7WTN - chains C2 and SX of the 18 polymer chains in the assembly; structure by electron microscopy, 3.40 A resolution.

== Chain C2 ==
Molecule: 18S rRNA
From: Saccharomyces cerevisiae
Sequence (1800 nucleotides; row label = number of the first residue in the row):
     1 UAUCUGGUUGAUCCUGCCAGUAGUCAUAUGCUUGUCUCAAAGAUUAAGCC
    51 AUGCAUGUCUAAGUAUAAGCAAUUUAUACAGUGAAACUGCGAAUGGCUCA
   101 UUAAAUCAGUUAUCGUUUAUUUGAUAGUUCCUUUACUACAUGGUAUAACU
   151 GUGGUAAUUCUAGAGCUAAUACAUGCUUAAAAUCUCGACCCUUUGGAAGA
   201 GAUGUAUUUAUUAGAUAAAAAAUCAAUGUCUUCGGACUCUUUGAUGAUUC
   251 AUAAUAACUUUUCGAAUCGCAUGGCCUUGUGCUGGCGAUGGUUCAUUCAA
   301 AUUUCUGCCCUAUCAACUUUCGAUGGUAGGAUAGUGGCCUACCAUGGUUU
   351 CAACGGGUAACGGGGAAUAAGGGUUCGAUUCCGGAGAGGGAGCCUGAGAA
   401 ACGGCUACCACAUCCAAGGAAGGCAGCAGGCGCGCAAAUUACCCAAUCCU
   451 AAUUCAGGGAGGUAGUGACAAUAAAUAACGAUACAGGGCCCAUUCGGGUC
   501 UUGUAAUUGGAAUGAGUACAAUGUAAAUACCUUAACGAGGAACAAUUGGA
   551 GGGCAAGUCUGGUGCCAGCAGCCGCGGUAAUUCCAGCUCCAAUAGCGUAU
   601 AUUAAAGUUGUUGCAGUUAAAAAGCUCGUAGUUGAACUUUGGGCCCGGUU
   651 GGCCGGUCCGAUUUUUUCGUGUACUGGAUUUCCAACGGGGCCUUUCCUUC
   701 UGGCUAACCUUGAGUCCUUGUGGCUCUUGGCGAACCAGGACUUUUACUUU
   751 GAAAAAAUUAGAGUGUUCAAAGCAGGCGUAUUGCUCGAAUAUAUUAGCAU
   801 GGAAUAAUAGAAUAGGACGUUUGGUUCUAUUUUGUUGGUUUCUAGGACCA
   851 UCGUAAUGAUUAAUAGGGACGGUCGGGGGCAUCAGUAUUCAAUUGUCAGA
   901 GGUGAAAUUCUUGGAUUUAUUGAAGACUAACUACUGCGAAAGCAUUUGCC
   951 AAGGACGUUUUCAUUAAUCAAGAACGAAAGUUAGGGGAUCGAAGAUGAUC
  1001 AGAUACCGUCGUAGUCUUAACCAUAAACUAUGCCGACUAGGGAUCGGGUG
  1051 GUGUUUUUUUAAUGACCCACUCGGCACCUUACGAGAAAUCAAAGUCUUUG
  1101 GGUUCUGGGGGGAGUAUGGUCGCAAGGCUGAAACUUAAAGGAAUUGACGG
  1151 AAGGGCACCACCAGGAGUGGAGCCUGCGGCUUAAUUUGACUCAACACGGG
  1201 GAAACUCACCAGGUCCAGACACAAUAAGGAUUGACAGAUUGAGAGCUCUU
  1251 UCUUGAUUUUGUGGGUGGUGGUGCAUGGCCGUUCUUAGUUGGUGGAGUGA
  1301 UUUGUCUGCUUAAUUGCGAUAACGAACGAGACCUUAACCUACUAAAUAGU
  1351 GGUGCUAGCAUUUGCUGGUUAUCCACUUCUUAGAGGGACUAUCGGUUUCA
  1401 AGCCGAUGGAAGUUUGAGGCAAUAACAGGUCUGUGAUGCCCUUAGACGUU
  1451 CUGGGCCGCACGCGCGCUACACUGACGGAGCCAGCGAGUCUAACCUUGGC
  1501 CGAGAGGUCUUGGUAAUCUUGUGAAACUCCGUCGUGCUGGGGAUAGAGCA
  1551 UUGUAAUUAUUGCUCUUCAACGAGGAAUUCCUAGUAAGCGCAAGUCAUCA
  1601 GCUUGCGUUGAUUACGUCCCUGCCCUUUGUACACACCGCCCGUCGCUAGU
  1651 ACCGAUUGAAUGGCUUAGUGAGGCCUCAGGAUCUGCUUAGAGAAGGGGGC
  1701 AACUCCAUCUCAGAGCGGAGAAUUUGGACAAACUUGGUCAUUUAGAGGAA
  1751 CUAAAAGUCGUAACAAGGUUUCCGUAGGUGAACCUGCGGAAGGAUCAUUA
Disordered / not traced: 73-75, 133-135, 489-498, 651-683, 707-732, 1147-1634, 1639-1643, 1687-1711, 1759-1765

== Chain SX ==
Protein: 40S ribosomal protein S23-A
From: Saccharomyces cerevisiae
UniProt: P0CX29 (RS23A_YEAST); residue numbers follow UniProt; this construct covers 1-145
Chain sequence (145 residues; row label = number of the first residue in the row):
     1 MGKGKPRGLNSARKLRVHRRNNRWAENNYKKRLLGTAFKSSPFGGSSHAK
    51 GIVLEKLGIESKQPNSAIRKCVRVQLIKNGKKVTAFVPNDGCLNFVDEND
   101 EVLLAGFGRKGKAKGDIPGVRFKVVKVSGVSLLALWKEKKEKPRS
Disordered / not traced: 1
Swiss-Prot annotation at these positions:
  - modified residue: Pro64 (3,4-dihydroxyproline)
  - cross-link: Lys56 (Glycyl lysine isopeptide (Lys-Gly) (interchain with G-Cter in ubiquitin))
  - mutagenesis: Pro64 (P64A: Lethal mutation), Asn65 (N65A: Lethal mutation)

== Chain C2 / chain SX interface ==
Residue-residue contacts (106):
  A19(C2) with Arg109(SX), sugar contact; Lys110(SX), phosphate contact; Lys114(SX), hydrogen bond to the phosphate
  G20(C2) with Gly108(SX), phosphate contact; Lys114(SX), salt bridge to the phosphate
  A28(C2) with His48(SX), hydrogen bond to the base
  U29(C2) with Val125(SX), sugar contact; Lys126(SX), phosphate contact
  G30(C2) with Lys126(SX), salt bridge to the phosphate; Val130(SX), phosphate contact; Ser131(SX), phosphate contact; Leu133(SX), sugar contact
  C31(C2) with Leu133(SX), sugar contact; Ala134(SX), phosphate contact; Lys139(SX), hydrogen bond to the phosphate; Lys140(SX), phosphate contact
  U32(C2) with Lys139(SX), salt bridge to the phosphate
  C310(C2) with Arg20(SX), salt bridge to the phosphate; Trp24(SX), hydrogen bond to the phosphate; Tyr29(SX), sugar contact; Leu33(SX), sugar contact
  U311(C2) with Arg20(SX), salt bridge to the phosphate; Trp24(SX), hydrogen bond to the phosphate
  C351(C2) with Arg13(SX), hydrogen bond to the sugar
  A359(C2) with Phe38(SX), sugar contact; Lys39(SX), base contact
  U374(C2) with Arg23(SX), phosphate contact
  U375(C2) with Arg23(SX), salt bridge to the phosphate
  G434(C2) with Ile77(SX), sugar contact; Lys78(SX), phosphate contact
  C435(C2) with Ser46(SX), hydrogen bond to the base; Ser47(SX), base contact; His48(SX), base contact; Ala49(SX), phosphate contact; Lys50(SX), hydrogen bond to the phosphate; Leu103(SX), sugar contact
  G548(C2) with Lys137(SX), salt bridge to the phosphate
  G564(C2) with Asn65(SX), base contact
  U578(C2) with Asn65(SX), hydrogen bond to the sugar
  A579(C2) with Lys62(SX), hydrogen bond to the base
  A580(C2) with Lys62(SX), phosphate contact; Asn65(SX), hydrogen bond to the sugar; Ser66(SX), hydrogen bond to the sugar; Ala67(SX), sugar contact
  U581(C2) with Lys62(SX), base contact; Arg69(SX), hydrogen bond to the sugar; Asp116(SX), base contact
  U582(C2) with Arg69(SX), salt bridge to the phosphate
  C583(C2) with Ala67(SX), phosphate contact; Arg69(SX), salt bridge to the phosphate
  C584(C2) with Asn89(SX), phosphate contact
  A585(C2) with Trp136(SX), phosphate contact
  A599(C2) with Ser47(SX), hydrogen bond to the sugar; His48(SX), sugar contact; Ala105(SX), sugar contact; Gly106(SX), hydrogen bond to the sugar; Phe107(SX), phosphate contact; Gly108(SX), phosphate contact; Lys123(SX), sugar contact
  U600(C2) with Gly45(SX), sugar contact; Ser47(SX), sugar contact; Lys110(SX), phosphate contact; Gly111(SX), hydrogen bond to the phosphate
  A601(C2) with Lys110(SX), phosphate contact
  U602(C2) with Arg32(SX), salt bridge to the phosphate
  U609(C2) with Arg19(SX), base contact; Asn22(SX), base contact; Arg23(SX), sugar contact; Ala25(SX), base contact; Glu26(SX), hydrogen bond to the base
  G610(C2) with Arg19(SX), base contact
  U611(C2) with Lys5(SX), phosphate contact; Arg19(SX), salt bridge to the phosphate
  C614(C2) with Lys3(SX), salt bridge to the phosphate; Lys5(SX), salt bridge to the phosphate
  U632(C2) with Asn10(SX), sugar contact; Ser11(SX), sugar contact
  U633(C2) with Gly8(SX), sugar contact; Leu9(SX), hydrogen bond to the phosphate; Asn10(SX), hydrogen bond to the phosphate
  U1099(C2) with Lys3(SX), phosphate contact
  G1100(C2) with Lys3(SX), salt bridge to the phosphate; Arg7(SX), hydrogen bond to the sugar
  G1101(C2) with Arg7(SX), salt bridge to the phosphate
  G1102(C2) with Gly2(SX), hydrogen bond to the base; Arg7(SX), salt bridge to the phosphate
  U1103(C2) with Gly2(SX), base contact; Lys3(SX), base contact; Gly4(SX), base contact; Arg7(SX), hydrogen bond to the phosphate; Gly8(SX), hydrogen bond to the phosphate
  U1104(C2) with Gly4(SX), base contact; Pro6(SX), phosphate contact; Lys14(SX), phosphate contact
  C1105(C2) with Lys14(SX), salt bridge to the phosphate
  G1107(C2) with Asn22(SX), base contact
  G1108(C2) with Asn22(SX), hydrogen bond to the base; Ala25(SX), base contact
  A1131(C2) with Lys30(SX), phosphate contact
  A1132(C2) with Lys30(SX), salt bridge to the phosphate
  A1133(C2) with Ser40(SX), sugar contact
  C1134(C2) with Ser40(SX), phosphate contact
  U1135(C2) with Arg121(SX), salt bridge to the phosphate
  U1136(C2) with Lys112(SX), base contact; Gly119(SX), phosphate contact
  A1137(C2) with Lys112(SX), salt bridge to the phosphate
Other interface residues (no listed pair), chain C2 (57 interface residues in all): U27, U547, U598, U612, U1106, U1650
Other interface residues (no listed pair), chain SX (74 interface residues in all): His18, Asn21, Asn28, Thr36, Pro42, Ser61, Ile68, Lys82, Asp90, Pro118

== Summary ==
57 residues of chain C2 face 74 of chain SX across their interface, with 24 hydrogen bonds and 20 salt
bridges. Polar contacts include A28(C2)-His48(SX), C435(C2)-Ser46(SX) and A579(C2)-Lys62(SX). From UniProt: 2
mutagenesis sites on chain SX.
Here chain C2 is 18S rRNA and chain SX is 40S ribosomal protein S23-A, both from Saccharomyces cerevisiae.
Entry 7WTN (Cryo-EM structure of a yeast pre-40S ribosomal subunit - State Tsr1-1 (with Rps2)) was determined
by electron microscopy together with 7WTO, 7WTP, 7WTQ and 7WTR from the same study.
